PDB entry 6OIT | electron microscopy, 3.50 A resolution | chains C and F of the 7 polymer chains in the assembly

# Chain C (and F)
Name: Protein DEFECTIVE IN MERISTEM SILENCING 3
Organism: Arabidopsis thaliana
Notes: chain F of this document is another copy of the same molecule, construct and numbering; everything in this record applies to it too
UniProt: Q94A79 (DMS3_ARATH); residue numbers follow UniProt; this construct covers 2-420
Amino-acid sequence (449 residues; numbered -2 to 446; the number before each row is that of its first residue; numbers below 1 keep their minus sign (Met-2 is residue -2)):
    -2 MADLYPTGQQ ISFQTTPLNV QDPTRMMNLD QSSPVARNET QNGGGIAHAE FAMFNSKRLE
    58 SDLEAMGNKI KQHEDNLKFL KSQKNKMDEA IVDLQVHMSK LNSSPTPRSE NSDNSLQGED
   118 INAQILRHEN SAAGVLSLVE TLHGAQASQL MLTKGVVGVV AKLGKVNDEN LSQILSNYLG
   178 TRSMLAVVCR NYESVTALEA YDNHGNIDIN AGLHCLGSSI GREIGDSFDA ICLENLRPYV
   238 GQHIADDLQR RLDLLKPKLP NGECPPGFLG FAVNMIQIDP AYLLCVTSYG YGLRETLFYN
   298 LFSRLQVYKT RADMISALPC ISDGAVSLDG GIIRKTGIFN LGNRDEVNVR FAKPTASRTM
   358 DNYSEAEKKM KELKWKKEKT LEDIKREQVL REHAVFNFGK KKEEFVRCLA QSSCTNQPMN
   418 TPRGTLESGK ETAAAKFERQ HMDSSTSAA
Unresolved in the structure: -2 to 51, 100-116, 140-146, 410-446 (chain F: -2 to 42, 103-116, 140-146, 353-356, 410-446)
Sequence notes: initiating methionine (-2); expression tag (-1 to 1, 421-446)
From the paper describing this entry:
  - mutagenesis - G339E: decreased binding to Protein RDM1

# Interface between chain C and chain F
Contacting residue pairs - 8 pairs, chain C then chain F:
  Asn52(C) - Ser285(F)  hydrogen bond (side chain-backbone)
  Asn52(C) - Tyr286(F)  hydrogen bond (side chain-backbone)
  Asn52(C) - Gly287(F)
  Lys54(C) - Ser285(F)
  Lys54(C) - Tyr286(F)
  Arg55(C) - Tyr286(F)  hydrogen bond (side chain-backbone)
  Arg55(C) - Gly287(F)
  Arg55(C) - Tyr288(F)
Interface residues without a listed pair, chain C (4 interface residues in all): Ser58

# Summary
The chain C/chain F interface involves 4 residues from each chain; the contacts include 3 hydrogen bonds.
Polar pairs include Asn52(C)-Ser285(F), Asn52(C)-Tyr286(F) and Arg55(C)-Tyr286(F). The paper reports that
G339E of chain C reduces binding to Protein RDM1.
Both chains are Protein DEFECTIVE IN MERISTEM SILENCING 3 (Arabidopsis thaliana). Entry 6OIT (CryoEM structure
of Arabidopsis DDR' complex (DRD1 peptide-DMS3-RDM1)) was determined by electron microscopy, deposited
together with 6OIS.
